1H8Z - chains A and B; structure by X-ray diffraction, 1.80 A resolution.

Chain A (and B):
Molecule: Beta-lactamase
From: Pseudomonas aeruginosa
Notes: EC 3.5.2.6; chain B of this document is another copy of the same molecule, construct and numbering; everything in this record applies to it too
Reference sequence: Q51400 (Q51400); numbering as in UniProt (aligned over 20-266)
Amino-acid sequence (247 residues; each row starts with the number of its first residue):
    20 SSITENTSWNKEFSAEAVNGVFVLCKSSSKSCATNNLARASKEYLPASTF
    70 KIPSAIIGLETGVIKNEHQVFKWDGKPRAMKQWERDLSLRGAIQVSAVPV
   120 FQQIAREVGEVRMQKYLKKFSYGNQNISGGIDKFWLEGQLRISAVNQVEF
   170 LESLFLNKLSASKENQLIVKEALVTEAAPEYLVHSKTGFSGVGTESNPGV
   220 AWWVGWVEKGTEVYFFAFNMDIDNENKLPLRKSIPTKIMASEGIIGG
Unresolved in the structure: 20, 93-101
Disulfides: C44-C51

How chain A and chain B interact:
Residue-residue contacts (50):
  E86(A) with N176(B), hydrogen bond; K182(B), salt bridge; L186(B); K189(B), salt bridge
  H87(A) with F174(B), hydrogen bond (side chain-backbone)
  V89(A) with T230(B)
  D105(A) with T230(B)
  L106(A) with T230(B)
  S107(A) with G229(B); T230(B)
  R109(A) with A196(B); A197(B), hydrogen bond (side chain-backbone); P198(B); Y200(B); L201(B)
  Q113(A) with P198(B)
  F174(A) with H87(B), hydrogen bond (backbone-side chain)
  N176(A) with E86(B), hydrogen bond
  K182(A) with N85(B); E86(B), salt bridge; E183(B)
  E183(A) with K182(B), salt bridge; L186(B)
  L186(A) with E86(B); E183(B); I187(B), hydrophobic
  I187(A) with K182(B); L186(B), hydrophobic
  K189(A) with E86(B), salt bridge; E190(B)
  E190(A) with K189(B); E190(B); H203(B), salt bridge; E227(B)
  T194(A) with A196(B)
  A196(A) with V193(B), hydrophobic; T194(B); A196(B)
  A197(A) with R109(B), hydrogen bond (backbone-side chain)
  P198(A) with R109(B); Q113(B)
  Y200(A) with R109(B)
  L201(A) with R109(B); E190(B)
  H203(A) with E190(B), salt bridge
  E227(A) with E190(B)
  G229(A) with S107(B)
  T230(A) with D105(B); L106(B); S107(B)
Also at the interface, not in a pair above, chain A (31 interface residues in all): N85, L175, V193, E195, E199
Also at the interface, not in a pair above, chain B (31 interface residues in all): V89, L175, E195, E199

In short:
Chain A and chain B each contribute 31 residues to their interface; the contacts include 6 hydrogen bonds and
7 salt bridges. Among the polar pairs are E86(A)-K182(B), E86(A)-K189(B) and E183(A)-K182(B).
Both chains are Beta-lactamase (Pseudomonas aeruginosa). Entry 1H8Z (Crystal structure of the class D
beta-lactamase OXA-13) was determined by X-ray diffraction (same publication as 1H8Y).
